9ASB - chains B and G of the 5 polymer chains in the assembly; structure by electron microscopy, 3.40 A resolution.

== Chain B ==
Molecule: Guanine nucleotide-binding protein G(I)/G(S)/G(T) subunit beta-1
Organism: Homo sapiens
UniProtKB: P62873 (GBB1_HUMAN); numbering as in UniProt (aligned over 2-340)
Sequence (348 residues; row label = number of the first residue in the row; numbers below 1 keep their minus sign (Met-7 is residue -7)):
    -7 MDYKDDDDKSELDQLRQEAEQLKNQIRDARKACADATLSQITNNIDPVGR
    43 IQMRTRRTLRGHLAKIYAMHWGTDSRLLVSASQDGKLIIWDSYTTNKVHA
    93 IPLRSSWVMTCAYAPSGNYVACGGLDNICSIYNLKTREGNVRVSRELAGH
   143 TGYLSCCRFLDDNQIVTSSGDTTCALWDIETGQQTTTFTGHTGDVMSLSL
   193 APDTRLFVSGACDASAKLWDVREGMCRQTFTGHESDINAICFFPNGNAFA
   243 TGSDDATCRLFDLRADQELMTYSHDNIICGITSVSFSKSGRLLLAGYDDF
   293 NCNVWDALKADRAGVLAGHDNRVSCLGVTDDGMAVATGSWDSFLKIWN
Not modelled in the structure: -7 to 2
Construct notes: initiating methionine (-7); expression tag (-6 to 1)

== Chain G ==
Molecule: Chimeric mini guanine nucleotide-binding protein G(i)(s)(q) subunit alpha
Organism: Homo sapiens
UniProtKB: P59768 (GBG2_HUMAN); residue numbers follow UniProt; this construct covers 1-71
Sequence (71 residues; row label = number of the first residue in the row):
     1 MASNNTASIAQARKLVEQLKMEANIDRIKVSKAAADLMAYCEAHAKEDPL
    51 LTPVPASENPFREKKFFCAIL
Not modelled in the structure: 1-7, 64-71

== How chain B and chain G interact ==
Contacting residue pairs (91):
  Glu3(B) with Ile9(G)
  Leu4(B) with Ala12(G), hydrophobic
  Leu7(B) with Ile9(G), hydrophobic; Ala12(G), hydrophobic; Val16(G)
  Glu10(B) with Val16(G)
  Ala11(B) with Val16(G), hydrophobic
  Leu14(B) with Val16(G); Leu19(G), hydrophobic; Lys20(G)
  Lys15(B) with Leu19(G)
  Gln17(B) with Ala23(G)
  Ile18(B) with Glu22(G); Ala23(G), hydrophobic; Arg27(G)
  Arg22(B) with Arg27(G)
  Cys25(B) with Arg27(G); Ile28(G); Lys29(G); Val30(G), hydrogen bond (backbone-backbone)
  Ala26(B) with Val30(G), hydrophobic
  Asp27(B) with Lys29(G); Val30(G), hydrogen bond (side chain-backbone); Ser31(G), hydrogen bond
  Ala28(B) with Val30(G)
  Leu30(B) with Ala34(G), hydrophobic
  Ile33(B) with Ala34(G), hydrophobic
  Thr34(B) with Met38(G)
  Ile37(B) with Met38(G), hydrophobic; Glu42(G)
  Val40(B) with Leu51(G), hydrophobic
  Ile43(B) with Leu50(G); Leu51(G)
  Met45(B) with Leu50(G), hydrophobic
  Arg46(B) with Glu63(G), salt bridge
  Thr47(B) with Glu63(G)
  Arg48(B) with Phe61(G); Arg62(G); Glu63(G)
  Arg49(B) with Arg62(G)
  Trp63(B) with Phe61(G), hydrophobic
  Ser84(B) with Phe61(G)
  Tyr85(B) with Pro60(G), hydrophobic
  Thr181(B) with Lys14(G), hydrogen bond
  Gly182(B) with Lys14(G)
  Cys218(B) with Gln18(G)
  Arg219(B) with Glu22(G)
  Gln220(B) with Ile25(G)
  Thr221(B) with Glu22(G)
  Phe235(B) with Tyr40(G), hydrophobic; Cys41(G), hydrophobic
  Pro236(B) with Tyr40(G)
  Asn237(B) with Leu37(G); Tyr40(G)
  Leu252(B) with Leu37(G), hydrophobic
  Asp254(B) with Ala33(G)
  Arg256(B) with Arg27(G); Ile28(G), hydrogen bond (backbone-backbone); Ala33(G)
  Ala257(B) with Arg27(G); Ile28(G)
  Asp258(B) with Ile25(G); Arg27(G), salt bridge
  Gln259(B) with Val30(G)
  Leu261(B) with Val30(G), hydrophobic; Leu37(G), hydrophobic
  Ser279(B) with Asp48(G); Leu50(G)
  Lys280(B) with Glu47(G); Asp48(G)
  Ser281(B) with Tyr40(G); His44(G); Asp48(G), hydrogen bond
  Arg283(B) with Cys41(G)
  Leu284(B) with Leu51(G), hydrophobic
  Leu300(B) with Met38(G), hydrophobic; Cys41(G), hydrophobic
  Val320(B) with Leu50(G), hydrophobic
  Asp323(B) with Glu47(G); Pro49(G)
  Gly324(B) with Asp48(G); Pro49(G); Leu50(G)
  Met325(B) with Pro49(G), hydrophobic; Leu50(G); Pro60(G)
  Ala326(B) with Phe61(G), hydrophobic
  Val327(B) with Leu50(G), hydrophobic
  Ile338(B) with Phe61(G), hydrophobic
  Asn340(B) with Asn59(G); Phe61(G)
Other interface residues (no listed pair), chain B (64 interface residues in all): Ala21, Thr29, Ser67, Lys209, Ala240, Gly282
Other interface residues (no listed pair), chain G (39 interface residues in all): Ser8, Arg13, Asp26, Ala35, Asp36, Ala45

== In short ==
The interface between chain B and chain G involves 64 residues on one side and 39 on the other, with 6
hydrogen bonds and 2 salt bridges. Polar contacts include Arg46(B)-Glu63(G), Asp258(B)-Arg27(G) and
Asp27(B)-Val30(G).
Here chain B is Guanine nucleotide-binding protein G(I)/G(S)/G(T) subunit beta-1 and chain G is Chimeric mini
guanine nucleotide-binding protein G(i)(s)(q) subunit alpha, both from Homo sapiens. Entry 9ASB (Structure of
human calcium-sensing receptor in complex with chimeric Gq (miniGisq) protein in nanodiscs) was determined by
electron microscopy together with 9AVG, 9AVL, 9AXF and 9AYF from the same study.
